PDB entry 1K3Z | X-ray diffraction, 2.50 A resolution | chains B and D of the 3 polymer chains in the assembly

Chain B:
Protein: Transcription factor p65
Organism: Mus musculus
Notes: fragment: p65 dimerization domain
UniProt: Q04207 (TF65_MOUSE); residue numbers follow UniProt; this construct covers 191-326
Chain sequence (136 residues; row label = number of the first residue in the row):
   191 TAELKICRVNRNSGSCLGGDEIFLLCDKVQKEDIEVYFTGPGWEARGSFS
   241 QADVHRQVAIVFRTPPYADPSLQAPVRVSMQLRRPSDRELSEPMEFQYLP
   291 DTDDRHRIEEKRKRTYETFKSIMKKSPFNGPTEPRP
Unresolved in the structure: 309-326
Curated features (UniProtKB/Swiss-Prot):
  - motif: Lys301 to Arg304 (Nuclear localization signal)
  - modified residue: Lys218 (N6-acetyllysine), Lys221 (N6-acetyllysine), Thr254 (Phosphothreonine), Ser276 (Phosphoserine), Ser281 (Phosphoserine), Lys310 (N6-acetyllysine), Ser311 (Phosphoserine)
  - mutagenesis: Ser281 (S281A/E: Abolishes DNA-binding and transcriptional activity), Lys310 (K310R: Abolishes monomethylation by SETD6 and interaction with EHMT1)

Chain D:
Protein: transcription factor inhibitor I-kappa-B-beta
Organism: Mus musculus
UniProt: Q60778 (IKBB_MOUSE); residue numbers follow UniProt; this construct covers 50-331
Chain sequence (282 residues; row label = number of the first residue in the row):
    50 VFGYVTEDGDTALHLAVIHQHEPFLDFLLGFSAGHEYLDLQNDLGQTALH
   100 LAAILGEASTVEKLYAAGAGVLVAERGGHTALHLACRVRAHTCACVLLQP
   150 RPSHPRDASDTYLTQSQDCTPDTSHAPAAVDSQPNPENEEEPRDEDWRLQ
   200 LEAENYDGHTPLHVAVIHKDAEMVRLLRDAGADLNKPEPTCGRTPLHLAV
   250 EAQAASVLELLLKAGADPTARMYGGRTPLGSALLRPNPILARLLRAHGAP
   300 EPEDGGDKLSPCEEEGEDEDSDNRDEGDEYDD
Unresolved in the structure: 50-51, 156-192, 310-331
Differences from the reference sequence: engineered mutation Glu312 (Ser in Q60778), Glu313 (Ser in Q60778), Glu314 (Ser in Q60778), Glu316 (Ser in Q60778), Glu318 (Ser in Q60778)

Chain B / chain D interface:
Pairs across the interface (30):
  Lys195(B) - Tyr272(D)
  Ile196(B) - Tyr272(D)
  Cys197(B) - Cys240(D)
  Cys197(B) - Tyr272(D)
  Arg198(B) - Thr239(D)
  Arg198(B) - Cys240(D)
  Arg198(B) - Arg242(D)
  Val199(B) - Thr239(D)  hydrogen bond (backbone-backbone)
  Asn202(B) - Pro238(D)  hydrogen bond (side chain-backbone)
  Asn202(B) - Thr239(D)
  Ser203(B) - Tyr205(D)
  Asp217(B) - Lys307(D)  salt bridge
  Lys218(B) - Ser309(D)
  Arg246(B) - Ser309(D)
  Met284(B) - Tyr272(D)  hydrophobic
  Glu285(B) - Glu203(D)
  Glu285(B) - Pro238(D)
  Leu289(B) - Tyr205(D)  hydrophobic
  Arg297(B) - Asp92(D)  salt bridge
  Glu300(B) - Gln90(D)
  Glu300(B) - Asn91(D)
  Glu300(B) - Asp92(D)
  Lys301(B) - Val54(D)
  Arg304(B) - Val54(D)
  Arg304(B) - Gly58(D)  hydrogen bond (side chain-backbone)
  Arg304(B) - Leu89(D)
  Arg304(B) - Gln90(D)  hydrogen bond (side chain-backbone)
  Arg304(B) - Asn91(D)
  Thr308(B) - Gly52(D)
  Thr308(B) - Leu89(D)
Other interface residues (no listed pair), chain B (23 interface residues in all): Asn200, Val248, Pro265, Gln287, Lys303
Other interface residues (no listed pair), chain D (22 interface residues in all): Thr55, Asp59, Thr60, Tyr86, Gly273, Leu308

In short:
Chain B and chain D form an interface of 23 and 22 residues respectively; the contacts include 4 hydrogen
bonds and 2 salt bridges. Polar pairs include Asp217(B)-Lys307(D), Arg297(B)-Asp92(D) and Asn202(B)-Pro238(D).
From UniProt: 2 mutagenesis sites on chain B.
Chain B is Transcription factor p65 and chain D is transcription factor inhibitor I-kappa-B-beta, both from
Mus musculus; the structure, X-ray crystal structure of the IkBb/NF-kB p65 homodimer complex, was determined
by X-ray diffraction together with 1OY3 from the same study.
